PDB entry 7W7S | X-ray diffraction, 1.90 A resolution | chain A

# Chain A
Protein: Aquaporin 1
Source organism: Anabas testudineus
UniProtKB: M1K561 (M1K561_ANATE); numbering as in UniProt (aligned over 2-243)
Chain sequence (244 residues; each row starts with the number of its first residue; numbering starts at 0):
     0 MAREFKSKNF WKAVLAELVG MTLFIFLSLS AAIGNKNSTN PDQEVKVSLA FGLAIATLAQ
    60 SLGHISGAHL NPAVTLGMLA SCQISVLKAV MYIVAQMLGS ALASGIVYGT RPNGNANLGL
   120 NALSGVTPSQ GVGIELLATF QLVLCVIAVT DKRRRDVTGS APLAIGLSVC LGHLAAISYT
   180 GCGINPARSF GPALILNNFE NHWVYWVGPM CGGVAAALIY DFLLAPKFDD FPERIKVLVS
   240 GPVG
Not modelled in the structure: 0, 35-37, 109-113, 227-243
Sequence notes: initiating methionine (0); expression tag (1)
What the authors report for this chain:
  - specificity-determining residues: F50, N120, H172, C181, R187
  - contacts within the chain: Y107-L119 (hydrogen bond), Y107-N114 (water-mediated contact), Y107-N116 (water-mediated contact), N120-C181 (hydrogen bond), L117-R187 (hydrogen bond), G118-R187 (backbone contact)
  - conformationally variable residues (side-chain flip): Y107
  - post-translational modification sites: T38, Y107 (proposed by the authors, not directly observed)
  - contacts within the chain: Y107-G118 (from molecular simulation)

# In short
From the paper: specificity determinants F50, N120 and H172 among others; modification sites T38 and Y107.
Chain A is Aquaporin 1 (Anabas testudineus); the structure, High resolution structure of a fish aquaporin
reveals a novel extracellular fold, was determined by X-ray diffraction, deposited together with 7W7R.
